5AOO - chains A and C of the 3 polymer chains in the assembly; structure by X-ray diffraction, 2.10 A resolution.

# Chain A
Protein: VP0
Source organism: Aichivirus a
UniProt: Q91QP4 (Q91QP4_AIV); residues 1-253 here correspond to UniProt positions 764-1016 (UniProt number = residue number + 763)
Amino-acid sequence (253 residues; numbered 1 to 253; the number before each row is that of its first residue):
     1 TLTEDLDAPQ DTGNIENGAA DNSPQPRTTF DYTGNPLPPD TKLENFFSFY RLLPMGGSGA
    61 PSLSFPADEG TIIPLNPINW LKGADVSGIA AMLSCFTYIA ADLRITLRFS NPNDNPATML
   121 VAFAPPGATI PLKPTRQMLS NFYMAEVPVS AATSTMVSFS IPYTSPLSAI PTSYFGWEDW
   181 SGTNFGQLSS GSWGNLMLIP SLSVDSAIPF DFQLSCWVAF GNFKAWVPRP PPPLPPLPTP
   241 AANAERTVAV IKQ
Unresolved in the structure: 84-87, 234-253

# Chain C
Protein: VP3
Source organism: Aichivirus a
UniProt: Q91QP4 (Q91QP4_AIV); residues 1-223 here correspond to UniProt positions 541-763 (UniProt number = residue number + 540)
Amino-acid sequence (223 residues; numbered 1 to 223; the number before each row is that of its first residue):
     1 HWKTRAVPGA GTFGSAVAGQ ELPLCGVRAY YPPNAYIPAQ VRDWLEFAHR PGLMATVPWT
    61 MADEPAERLG IFPVSPSAIA GTGAPISYVI SLFSQWRGEL AAHLLFTGSA QHYGRLVVCY
   121 TPAAPQPPST MQEAMRGTYT VWDVNAASTL EFTIPFISNS YWKTVDVNNP DALLSTTGYV
   181 SIWVQNPLVG PHTAPASALV QAFISAGESF NVRLMQNPAL TSQ
Unresolved in the structure: 221-223

# How chain A and chain C interact
Pairs across the interface (128; chain A residue first):
  D11(A) with L150(C); E151(C), hydrogen bond (backbone-backbone)
  T12(A) with W142(C); A147(C); T149(C)
  G13(A) with A147(C); S148(C), hydrogen bond (backbone-backbone); T149(C), hydrogen bond (backbone-backbone)
  N14(A) with A147(C); S148(C), hydrogen bond; T149(C)
  I15(A) with P51(C), hydrophobic; H103(C); L105(C), hydrophobic; T149(C), hydrogen bond (backbone-side chain); F203(C), hydrophobic
  E16(A) with L105(C); S148(C), hydrogen bond; T149(C)
  G18(A) with R50(C), hydrogen bond (backbone-side chain)
  A20(A) with H49(C); P51(C), hydrophobic; H103(C); S205(C)
  D21(A) with H103(C); E151(C)
  N22(A) with H49(C), hydrogen bond (side chain-backbone); A101(C); H103(C); S205(C), hydrogen bond; A206(C); G207(C); E208(C), hydrogen bond (backbone-backbone)
  P24(A) with T153(C)
  Q25(A) with E151(C); T153(C), hydrogen bond (backbone-side chain)
  R27(A) with T138(C); Y139(C), hydrogen bond (side chain-backbone); T140(C), hydrogen bond
  F30(A) with T138(C); P155(C), hydrophobic
  Y32(A) with E99(C); P155(C)
  T33(A) with S209(C)
  G34(A) with S209(C)
  N35(A) with S209(C), hydrogen bond (side chain-backbone); N211(C)
  P36(A) with R97(C), hydrogen bond (backbone-side chain); N211(C)
  L37(A) with L45(C), hydrophobic
  P38(A) with N211(C)
  D40(A) with F93(C); V212(C); R213(C); L214(C), hydrogen bond (side chain-backbone)
  T41(A) with D43(C), hydrogen bond; W44(C), hydrogen bond (backbone-backbone); L45(C); V212(C)
  K42(A) with R42(C); D43(C), hydrogen bond (backbone-side chain)
  L43(A) with V41(C); R42(C), hydrogen bond (backbone-backbone); D43(C); W44(C)
  F46(A) with W44(C)
  F47(A) with W44(C), hydrophobic
  F49(A) with S15(C); A16(C), hydrophobic; M215(C), hydrophobic
  Y50(A) with F13(C), hydrophobic; S15(C), hydrogen bond (backbone-backbone); E21(C), hydrogen bond
  R51(A) with M215(C), hydrogen bond
  A91(A) with Y88(C)
  M92(A) with Y88(C); L92(C), hydrophobic
  C95(A) with F47(C); Y88(C), hydrophobic
  F96(A) with V41(C), hydrophobic; F47(C), hydrophobic
  R104(A) with E21(C), salt bridge
  T106(A) with F13(C)
  F123(A) with L24(C)
  Y143(A) with L24(C); C25(C), hydrophobic; G26(C); V27(C)
  M156(A) with F13(C), hydrophobic
  S158(A) with Q20(C); E21(C); L22(C), hydrogen bond (backbone-backbone)
  F159(A) with E21(C); L22(C); L24(C), hydrophobic
  S160(A) with E21(C); L22(C), hydrogen bond (backbone-backbone); P23(C); L24(C), hydrogen bond (backbone-backbone)
  P162(A) with C25(C); A29(C), hydrophobic
  Y163(A) with A29(C); Y31(C), hydrophobic
  S165(A) with P32(C)
  P166(A) with P32(C)
  L167(A) with P32(C)
  S168(A) with P32(C); P33(C), hydrogen bond (side chain-backbone); N34(C); Y36(C), hydrogen bond
  A169(A) with I37(C), hydrophobic
  L196(A) with L24(C), hydrophobic
  W217(A) with F13(C), hydrophobic
  K224(A) with Q40(C)
  A225(A) with Q40(C); V41(C), hydrogen bond (backbone-backbone)
  W226(A) with N34(C); I37(C); P38(C); A39(C); Q40(C)
  V227(A) with P38(C); A39(C), hydrogen bond (backbone-backbone)
  P228(A) with A39(C); F47(C), hydrophobic
  R229(A) with F47(C)
  P231(A) with Y88(C), hydrophobic
  P232(A) with Y88(C)
Interface residues without a listed pair, chain A (68 interface residues in all): S23, S48, Y98, V121, M144, A145, V157, I161, T164
Interface residues without a listed pair, chain C (68 interface residues in all): G11, G14, P85, G98, A146, F152, I157, W162

# In short
Chain A and chain C each contribute 68 residues to their interface, with 30 hydrogen bonds and 1 salt bridge.
Among the polar pairs are R104(A)-E21(C), N14(A)-S148(C) and I15(A)-T149(C).
Here chain A is VP0 and chain C is VP3, both from Aichivirus a. Entry 5AOO (X-ray structure of a human
Kobuvirus: Aichi virus A (AiV)) was determined by X-ray diffraction.
